8AFQ - chains A and C of the 4 polymer chains in the assembly; structure by electron microscopy, 3.30 A resolution.

[Chain A (and C)]
Protein: Autophagy-related protein 18
From: Saccharomyces cerevisiae
Notes: chain C of this document is another copy of the same molecule, construct and numbering; everything in this record applies to it too
UniProt: P43601 (ATG18_YEAST); residue numbers follow UniProt; this construct covers 1-500
Amino-acid sequence (500 residues; each row starts with the number of its first residue):
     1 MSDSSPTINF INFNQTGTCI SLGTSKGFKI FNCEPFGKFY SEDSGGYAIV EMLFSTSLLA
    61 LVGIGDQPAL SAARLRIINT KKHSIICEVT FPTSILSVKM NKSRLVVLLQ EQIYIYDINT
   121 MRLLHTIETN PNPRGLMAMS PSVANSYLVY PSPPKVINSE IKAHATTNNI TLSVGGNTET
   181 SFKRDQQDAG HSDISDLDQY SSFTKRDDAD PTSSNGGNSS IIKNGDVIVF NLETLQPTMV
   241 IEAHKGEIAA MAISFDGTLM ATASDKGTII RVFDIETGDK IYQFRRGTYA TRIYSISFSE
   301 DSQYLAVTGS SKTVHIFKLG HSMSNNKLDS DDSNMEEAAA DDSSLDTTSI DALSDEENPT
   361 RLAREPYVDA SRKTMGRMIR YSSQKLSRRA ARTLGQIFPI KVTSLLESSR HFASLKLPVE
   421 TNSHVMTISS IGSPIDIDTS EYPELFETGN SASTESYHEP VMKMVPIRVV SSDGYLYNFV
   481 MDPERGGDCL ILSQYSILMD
Not modelled in the structure: 1-4, 66-69, 157-221, 322-408, 446-457, 500 (chain C: 1-4, 66-69, 156-222, 321-408, 448-458, 500)
Differences from the reference sequence: engineered mutation Ala72 (Pro in P43601), Ala73 (Arg in P43601)
Curated features (UniProtKB/Swiss-Prot):
  - motif: Phe284 to Thr288 (L/FRRG motif)
  - modified residue: Ser354 (Phosphoserine)
  - mutagenesis: Ser264 (S264A: Impairs membrane-association), Thr268 (T268A: Impairs membrane-association), Arg271 (R271A: Impairs membrane-association), Arg285 to Arg286 (Loss of recruitment to vacuole membrane; Leads to a 40-fold decrease of affinity to PIP2), Arg285 (R285A: Impairs membrane-association), Arg286 (R286A: Impairs membrane-association), Ser311 (S311A: Impairs membrane-association), Thr313 (T313A: Impairs membrane-association), His315 (H315A: Impairs membrane-association)
What the authors report for this chain:
  - self-association interface (contacts with another copy of this molecule): Arg285, Arg286

[Interface between chain A and chain C]
Contacting residue pairs - 36 pairs, chain A then chain C:
  Lys245(A) - Asp438(C)  salt bridge
  Lys245(A) - Glu441(C)
  Lys266(A) - Glu441(C)
  Lys266(A) - Tyr442(C)
  Thr268(A) - Glu441(C)  hydrogen bond (side chain-backbone)
  Thr268(A) - Tyr442(C)
  Thr268(A) - Glu444(C)
  Ile269(A) - Pro443(C)  hydrophobic
  Arg285(A) - Pro443(C)
  Arg285(A) - Glu444(C)
  Arg286(A) - Glu444(C)  hydrogen bond (backbone-side chain)
  Gly287(A) - Glu444(C)
  Thr288(A) - Glu444(C)  hydrogen bond (backbone-side chain)
  Thr288(A) - Leu445(C)
  Tyr289(A) - Glu444(C)
  Tyr289(A) - Leu445(C)  hydrophobic
  Tyr289(A) - Ile491(C)
  Tyr289(A) - Leu492(C)
  Tyr289(A) - Gln494(C)  hydrogen bond
  Ala290(A) - Tyr442(C)  hydrophobic
  Ala290(A) - Leu492(C)  hydrogen bond (backbone-backbone)
  Ala290(A) - Ser493(C)
  Ala290(A) - Gln494(C)  hydrogen bond (backbone-backbone)
  Thr291(A) - Gln494(C)  hydrogen bond (side chain-backbone)
  Tyr294(A) - Met499(C)  hydrogen bond
  Ser310(A) - Tyr475(C)
  Ser310(A) - Gln494(C)
  Asn422(A) - Ser5(C)
  Ser423(A) - Tyr475(C)
  His424(A) - Ser5(C)
  His424(A) - Asp473(C)  hydrogen bond (side chain-backbone)
  His424(A) - Gly474(C)
  His424(A) - Tyr475(C)
  His424(A) - Ser496(C)  hydrogen bond
  His424(A) - Ile497(C)
  Met426(A) - Met499(C)  hydrophobic
Interface residues without a listed pair, chain A (18 interface residues in all): Arg292
Interface residues without a listed pair, chain C (18 interface residues in all): Ser440

[Summary]
Chain A and chain C each contribute 18 residues to their interface; the contacts include 10 hydrogen bonds and
1 salt bridge. Among the polar pairs are Lys245(A)-Asp438(C), Thr268(A)-Glu441(C) and Arg286(A)-Glu444(C).
Curated annotation (UniProt) lists 8 mutagenesis sites on chain A. The paper reports a self-association
interface involving Arg285(A) and Arg286(A).
Both chains are Autophagy-related protein 18 (Saccharomyces cerevisiae). Entry 8AFQ (Tube assembly of
Atg18-PR72AA) was determined by electron microscopy, deposited together with 8AFX, 8AFW and 8AFY.
